Entry 8BER (electron microscopy, 4.00 A resolution); this record covers chains A and B of the 3 polymer chains in the assembly.

Chain A (and B):
Protein: Core protein, Matrix protein 2, External core antigen
Source organism: Hepatitis B virus
Notes: chain B of this document is another copy of the same molecule, construct and numbering; everything in this record applies to it too
UniProt: chimeric construct of Q9E0P3, A4K144, P0C573: residues 2-76 from Q9E0P3 (Q9E0P3_HBV) positions 4-78 (UniProt number = residue number + 2); residues 100-122 from A4K144 positions 2-24 (UniProt number = residue number - 98); residues 125-147 from A4K144 positions 2-24 (UniProt number = residue number - 123); residues 150-172 from A4K144 positions 2-24 (UniProt number = residue number - 148); residues 175-197 from A4K144 positions 2-24 (UniProt number = residue number - 173); 1 more segments
Chain sequence (290 residues; each row starts with the number of its first residue):
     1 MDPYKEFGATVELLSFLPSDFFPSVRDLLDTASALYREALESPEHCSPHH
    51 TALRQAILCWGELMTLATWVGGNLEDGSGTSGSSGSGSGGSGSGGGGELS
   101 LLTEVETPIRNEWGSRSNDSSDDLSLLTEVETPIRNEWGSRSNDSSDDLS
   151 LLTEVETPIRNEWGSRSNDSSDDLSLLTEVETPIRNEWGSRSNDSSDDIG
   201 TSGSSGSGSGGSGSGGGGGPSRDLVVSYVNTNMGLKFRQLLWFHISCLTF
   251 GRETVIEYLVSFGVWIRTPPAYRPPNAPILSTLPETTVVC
Disordered / not traced: 75-220, 285-290
Differences from the reference sequence: initiating methionine (1); conflict T10 (Ser12 in Q9E0P3), S115 (Cys17 in A4K144), S117 (Cys19 in A4K144), S140 (Cys17 in A4K144), S142 (Cys19 in A4K144), S165 (Cys17 in A4K144), S167 (Cys19 in A4K144), S190 (Cys17 in A4K144), S192 (Cys19 in A4K144); linker (77-99, 123-124, 148-149, 173-174, 198-220); expression tag (290)
Curated features (UniProtKB/Swiss-Prot):
  - glycosylation (N-linked (GlcNAc...) asparagine): N118, N143, N168, N193

How chain A and chain B interact:
Contacting residue pairs (48; chain A residue first):
  M1(A) - L40(B)
  M1(A) - E41(B)  hydrogen bond (backbone-side chain)
  M1(A) - L58(B)
  K5(A) - E41(B)  hydrogen bond (side chain-backbone)
  K5(A) - S42(B)
  K5(A) - P43(B)
  E6(A) - P43(B)
  E6(A) - H45(B)
  E6(A) - T51(B)  hydrogen bond
  E6(A) - R54(B)  salt bridge
  E6(A) - Q55(B)
  E41(A) - M1(B)
  E41(A) - K5(B)  hydrogen bond (backbone-side chain)
  S42(A) - K5(B)
  P43(A) - K5(B)
  P43(A) - E6(B)
  H45(A) - E6(B)  salt bridge
  H45(A) - P48(B)
  P48(A) - H45(B)
  T51(A) - E6(B)  hydrogen bond
  A52(A) - Q55(B)
  R54(A) - E6(B)  salt bridge
  Q55(A) - A52(B)
  Q55(A) - Q55(B)
  Q55(A) - L240(B)
  I57(A) - M1(B)  hydrophobic
  L58(A) - M1(B)
  L58(A) - P3(B)  hydrophobic
  L58(A) - K236(B)
  C59(A) - C59(B)  disulfide
  E62(A) - M233(B)
  E62(A) - K236(B)  salt bridge
  E62(A) - F237(B)
  L63(A) - L63(B)  hydrophobic
  L63(A) - L66(B)  hydrophobic
  L66(A) - L66(B)  hydrophobic
  L66(A) - V229(B)  hydrophobic
  W69(A) - L224(B)
  W69(A) - V225(B)  hydrophobic
  W69(A) - Y228(B)
  N73(A) - S221(B)  hydrogen bond
  L74(A) - S221(B)
  S221(A) - L74(B)
  L224(A) - N73(B)
  Y228(A) - L66(B)  hydrophobic
  Y228(A) - W69(B)
  M233(A) - E62(B)
  M233(A) - L66(B)  hydrophobic
Interface residues without a listed pair, chain A (33 interface residues in all): R37, L40, T65, V225, V229, N232, K236, F237
Interface residues without a listed pair, chain B (33 interface residues in all): D2, T65
Disulfides between the chains: C59(A)-C59(B)

Overview:
Chain A and chain B each contribute 33 residues to their interface, with 1 disulfide bond, 6 hydrogen bonds
and 4 salt bridges. Among the polar pairs are E6(A)-R54(B), H45(A)-E6(B) and E62(A)-K236(B).
Chain A and chain B are both Core protein, Matrix protein 2, External core antigen (Hepatitis B virus); the
structure, Hepatitis B virus core antigen (HBc) with the insertion of four external domains of the influenza
..., was determined by electron microscopy, deposited together with 8BDZ.
